Entry 6EN8 (X-ray diffraction, 3.29 A resolution); this record covers chains B and Y of the 10 polymer chains in the assembly.

Chain B:
Molecule: Transcriptional regulator TetR family
From: Sulfolobus acidocaldarius
UniProtKB: Q4J9S1 (Q4J9S1_SULAC); residue numbers follow UniProt; this construct covers 1-196
Sequence (196 residues; row label = number of the first residue in the row):
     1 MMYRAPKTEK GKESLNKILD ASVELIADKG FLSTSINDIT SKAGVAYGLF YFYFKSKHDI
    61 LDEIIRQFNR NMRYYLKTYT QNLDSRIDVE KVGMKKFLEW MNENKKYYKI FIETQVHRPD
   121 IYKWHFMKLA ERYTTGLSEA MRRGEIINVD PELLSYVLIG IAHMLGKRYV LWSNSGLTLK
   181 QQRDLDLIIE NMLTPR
Disordered / not traced: 1-11, 21
Modified residues: Mse1, Mse2 (selenomethionine); Mse72, Mse94, Mse101, Mse127, Mse141, Mse164, Mse192 (selenomethionine; parent Met)
From the paper describing this entry:
  - binding site for the 22-nt DNA strand: Tyr47, Gly48, Leu49, Phe52
  - binding site for the 22-nt DNA strand: Tyr51
  - mutagenesis - Y47A, Y51A, Y53A: decreased binding to the 22-nt DNA strand
  - mutagenesis - G48A: abolished binding to the 22-nt DNA strand

Chain Y:
Molecule: 22-nt DNA strand
Sequence (22 nucleotides; numbered 0 to 21; the number before each row is that of its first residue; numbering starts at 0; X marks 1 residue of unknown identity (built as UNK)):
     0 XGTCGACTCA AAAATCAAGT AG
Disordered / not traced: 0

How chain B and chain Y interact:
Pairs across the interface (13; chain B residue first):
  Ser14(B) - DT2(Y)  hydrogen bond to the phosphate
  Val45(B) - DC3(Y)  phosphate contact
  Ala46(B) - DC3(Y)  hydrogen bond to the phosphate
  Ala46(B) - DG4(Y)  phosphate contact
  Tyr47(B) - DG4(Y)  base contact
  Tyr47(B) - DA5(Y)  base contact
  Gly48(B) - DC3(Y)  base contact
  Gly48(B) - DG4(Y)  hydrogen bond to the base
  Leu49(B) - DT2(Y)  phosphate contact
  Leu49(B) - DC3(Y)  base contact
  Phe52(B) - DG1(Y)  sugar contact
  Phe52(B) - DT2(Y)  base contact
  Tyr53(B) - DT2(Y)  hydrogen bond to the phosphate

Summary:
The interface between chain B and chain Y involves 8 residues on one side and 5 on the other, with 4 hydrogen
bonds. Among the polar pairs are Gly48(B)-DG4(Y), Ser14(B)-DT2(Y) and Ala46(B)-DC3(Y). From the paper: a
binding site for the 22-nt DNA strand at Tyr47(B), Gly48(B) and Leu49(B) among others; Y47A, Y51A and Y53A of
chain B reduce binding to the 22-nt DNA strand.
Here chain B is Transcriptional regulator TetR family (Sulfolobus acidocaldarius) and chain Y is a 22-nt DNA
strand. Entry 6EN8 (SaFadR in complex with dsDNA) was determined by X-ray diffraction.
